Entry 6WXG (electron microscopy, 3.30 A resolution); this record covers chains C and Q of the 39 polymer chains in the assembly.

[Chain C (and Q)]
Protein: Intermediate capsid protein VP6
Organism: Rotavirus A (strain RVA/Monkey/United States/RRV/1975/G3P5B[3])
Notes: chain Q of this document is another copy of the same molecule, construct and numbering; everything in this record applies to it too
UniProt: B2BN53 (VP6_ROTRH); numbering as in UniProt (aligned over 1-397)
Chain sequence (397 residues; numbered 1 to 397; the number before each row is that of its first residue):
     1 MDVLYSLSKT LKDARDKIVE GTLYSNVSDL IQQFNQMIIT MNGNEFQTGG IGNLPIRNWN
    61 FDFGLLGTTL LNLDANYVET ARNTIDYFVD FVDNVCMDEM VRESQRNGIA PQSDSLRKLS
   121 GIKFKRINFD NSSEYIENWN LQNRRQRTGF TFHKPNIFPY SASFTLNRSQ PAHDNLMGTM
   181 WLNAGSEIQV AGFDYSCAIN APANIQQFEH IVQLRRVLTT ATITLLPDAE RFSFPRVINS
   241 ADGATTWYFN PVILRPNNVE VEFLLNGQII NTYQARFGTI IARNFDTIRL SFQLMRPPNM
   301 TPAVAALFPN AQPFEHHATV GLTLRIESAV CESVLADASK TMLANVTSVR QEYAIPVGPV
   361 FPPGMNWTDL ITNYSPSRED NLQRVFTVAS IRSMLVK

[Interface between chain C and chain Q]
Pairs across the interface - 19 pairs, chain C then chain Q:
  Gln-105(C) / Pro-376(Q)
  Arg-106(C) / Gln-142(Q)  hydrogen bond
  Arg-106(C) / Arg-145(Q)  hydrogen bond (backbone-side chain)
  Arg-106(C) / Glu-379(Q)  salt bridge
  Arg-106(C) / Asp-380(Q)  salt bridge
  Arg-106(C) / Gln-383(Q)
  Asn-107(C) / Gln-142(Q)
  Asn-107(C) / Arg-145(Q)
  Ile-109(C) / Arg-106(Q)
  Arg-117(C) / Arg-145(Q)
  Gln-142(C) / Arg-106(Q)  hydrogen bond
  Gln-142(C) / Asn-107(Q)
  Arg-145(C) / Arg-106(Q)
  Arg-145(C) / Asn-107(Q)
  Arg-145(C) / Arg-117(Q)
  Pro-376(C) / Gln-105(Q)
  Glu-379(C) / Arg-106(Q)  salt bridge
  Asp-380(C) / Arg-106(Q)  salt bridge
  Gln-383(C) / Arg-106(Q)
Interface residues without a listed pair, chain C (13 interface residues in all): Ser-104, Ser-377
Interface residues without a listed pair, chain Q (13 interface residues in all): Ser-104, Ile-109, Ser-377

[In short]
Chain C and chain Q each contribute 13 residues to their interface; the contacts include 3 hydrogen bonds and
4 salt bridges. Among the polar pairs are Arg-106(C)/Glu-379(Q), Arg-106(C)/Asp-380(Q) and
Arg-106(C)/Gln-142(Q).
Both chains are Intermediate capsid protein VP6 (Rotavirus A (strain RVA/Monkey/United
States/RRV/1975/G3P5B[3])). Entry 6WXG (Cryo-EM reconstruction of VP5*/VP8* assembly from rhesus rotavirus
particles - Reversed conformation) was determined by electron microscopy together with 6WXE and 6WXF from the
same study.
